Entry 7EPG (X-ray diffraction, 1.63 A resolution); this record covers chain A.

[Chain A]
Name: Toxin CcdB
Source organism: Escherichia coli K-12
Reference sequence: P62554 (CCDB_ECOLI); numbering as in UniProt (aligned over 1-101)
Sequence (101 residues; each row starts with the number of its first residue):
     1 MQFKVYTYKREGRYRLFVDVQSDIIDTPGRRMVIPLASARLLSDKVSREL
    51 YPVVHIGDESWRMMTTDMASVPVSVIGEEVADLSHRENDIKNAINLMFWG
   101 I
Unresolved in the structure: 101
Differences from the reference sequence: engineered mutation G12 (Ser in P62554)
Curated features (UniProtKB/Swiss-Prot):
  - mutagenesis: Q21 (Q21L/S/Y: No phenotype), W61 (W61L/Q/S/Y: No phenotype), W99 to I101 (Loss of toxicity, no decrease in protein stability. Still represses ccdAB operon, still forms complex with CcdA), W99 (W99L/Q/S/Y: Loss of toxicity), G100 (G100E/R: Loss of toxicity, no decrease in protein stability. Still represses ccdAB operon, still forms complex with CcdA), I101 (I101R: Loss of toxicity)
What the authors report for this chain:
  - binding site for chloride ion: T7, R15, S38, H55, H85, R86
  - conformationally variable residues (loop rearrangement): Y8 to Y14, A39 to V46
  - mutagenesis - E11R, M32T, L36A: decreased stability
  - mutagenesis - E11R, S12G: unchanged binding to GyrA14
  - mutagenesis - S12G: increased stability in response to incubation at 80 degC for 1 hour
  - mutagenesis - Y8D, E11R/L36A, L42E, S43T, V46L, S60E (4 kcal/mol): increased stability
  - mutagenesis - V20F/M32T, M32T/L36A: increased binding to GyrA14

[Summary]
From UniProt: 5 mutagenesis sites. The paper reports a binding site for chloride ion at T7, R15 and S38 among
others; Y8D, E11R/L36A and L42E, among others, increase stability; 12 substitutions were tested in all.
Chain A is Toxin CcdB (Escherichia coli K-12); the structure, Crystal structure of E.coli CcdB mutant S12G,
was determined by X-ray diffraction together with 7EPI from the same study.
